1M57 - chains A and B of the 4 polymer chains in the assembly; structure by X-ray diffraction, 3.00 A resolution.

[Chain A]
Molecule: Cytochrome C oxidase
From: Rhodobacter sphaeroides
Notes: EC 1.9.3.1
UniProtKB: P33517 (COX1_RHOSH); numbering as in UniProt (aligned over 1-566)
Chain sequence (566 residues; row label = number of the first residue in the row):
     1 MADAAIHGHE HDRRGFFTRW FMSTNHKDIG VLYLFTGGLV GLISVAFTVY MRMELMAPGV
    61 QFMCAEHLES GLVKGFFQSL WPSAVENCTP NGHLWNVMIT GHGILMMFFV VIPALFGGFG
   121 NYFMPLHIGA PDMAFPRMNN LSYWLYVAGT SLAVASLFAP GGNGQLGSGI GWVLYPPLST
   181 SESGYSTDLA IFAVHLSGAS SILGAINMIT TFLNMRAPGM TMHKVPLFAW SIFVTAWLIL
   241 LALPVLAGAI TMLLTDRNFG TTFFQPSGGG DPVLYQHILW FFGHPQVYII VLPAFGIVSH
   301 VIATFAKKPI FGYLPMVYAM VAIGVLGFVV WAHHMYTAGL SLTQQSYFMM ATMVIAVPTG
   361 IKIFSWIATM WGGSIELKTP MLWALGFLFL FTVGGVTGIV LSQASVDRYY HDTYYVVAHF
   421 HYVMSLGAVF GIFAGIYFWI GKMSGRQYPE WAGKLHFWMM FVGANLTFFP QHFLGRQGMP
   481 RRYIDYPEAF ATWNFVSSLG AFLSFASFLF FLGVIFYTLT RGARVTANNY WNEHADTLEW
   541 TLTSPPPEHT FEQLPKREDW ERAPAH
Disordered / not traced: 1-13, 561-566
Differences from the reference sequence: engineered mutation Q286 (Glu in P33517)
Curated features (UniProtKB/Swiss-Prot):
  - binding site (Fe(II)-heme a): H102, H421
  - binding site (Cu cation): H284, Y288, H333, H334
  - binding site (heme a3): H419
  - cross-link: H284 to Y288 (1'-histidyl-3'-tyrosine (His-Tyr))
Cystine bridges: C64-C88
Ion coordination: Ca2+: E54, A57, P58, G59, Q61; heme a Fe site 1: H102, H421; Cu ion: H284, H333, H334; Mg2+: H411, D412 (shared with E254(B) of chain B); heme a Fe site 2 near H419 (its only coordinating residue here)
Ligand contacts:
  - 1,2-Distearoyl-sn-glycerophosphoethanolamine (3PE), molecule 1: F135, P136, R137, M138, L141, L145, H195, L196, G198, A199, I202, L203, I206, L243, P244, A247
  - 1,2-Distearoyl-sn-glycerophosphoethanolamine (3PE), molecule 2: L213, R216, T221, M222, H223, W230, F233, W237, L241, Y318, V321, G324, V325, F328, V329
  - 1,2-Distearoyl-sn-glycerophosphoethanolamine (3PE), molecule 3: L241, F281, F328, V329, W331, T343, Q344, Y347, F348
  - 1,2-Distearoyl-sn-glycerophosphoethanolamine (3PE), molecule 4: D271, L274, H277, F281, W331, Q344
  - heme a (HEA), molecule 1: L34, G37, G38, V45, T48, M51, R52, W95, I99, T100, H102, G103, M106, M107, V110, G171, W172, Y414, V417, F420, H421, M424, S425, V429, I432, F433, I436, M460, A464, T467, F468, Q471, R481, R482, Y483, A501, S504, F505, F508
  - heme a (HEA), molecule 2: M107, W172, W280, V287, Y288, I290, V291, H333, H334, Y336, T352, I355, A356, T359, G360, I363, F364, F391, T392, G395, V396, G398, I399, L401, S402, D407, H411, D412, V416, H419, F420, V423, M424, R481

[Chain B]
Molecule: Cytochrome C oxidase
From: Rhodobacter sphaeroides
Notes: EC 1.9.3.1
UniProtKB: Q03736 (COX2_RHOSH); residue numbers follow UniProt; this construct covers 26-289
Chain sequence (264 residues; numbered 26 to 289; the number before each row is that of its first residue):
    26 QQQSLEIIGR PQPGGTGFQP SASPVATQIH WLDGFILVII AAITIFVTLL ILYAVWRFHE
    86 KRNKVPARFT HNSPLEIAWT IVPIVILVAI GAFSLPVLFN QQEIPEADVT VKVTGYQWYW
   146 GYEYPDEEIS FESYMIGSPA TGGDNRMSPE VEQQLIEAGY SRDEFLLATD TAMVVPVNKT
   206 VVVQVTGADV IHSWTVPAFG VKQDAVPGRL AQLWFRAERE GIFFGQCSEL CGISHAYMPI
   266 TVKVVSEEAY AAWLEQARGG TYEL
Disordered / not traced: 26-29
Curated features (UniProtKB/Swiss-Prot):
  - binding site (Cu cation): H217, C252, C256, H260
Ion coordination: Cu ion site 1: H217, C252, C256, M263; Cu ion site 2: C252, E254, C256, H260; Mg2+: E254 (shared with H411(A), D412(A) of chain A)
Ligand contacts: heme a (HEA): I68, P108, I111, L112

[Chain A / chain B interface]
Residue-residue contacts (138):
  V60(A) with Y262(B)
  V85(A) with R171(B), hydrogen bond (backbone-side chain)
  E86(A) with R171(B), hydrogen bond (backbone-side chain); M172(B)
  N87(A) with R171(B)
  C88(A) with R171(B), hydrogen bond (backbone-side chain)
  T89(A) with R171(B)
  P90(A) with D169(B); N170(B); R171(B); Y262(B)
  N96(A) with L255(B); G257(B)
  N163(A) with I258(B)
  G169(A) with L255(B)
  I170(A) with L255(B)
  Y175(A) with E254(B)
  P176(A) with I216(B)
  P177(A) with D214(B); V215(B), hydrophobic; I216(B); P232(B), hydrophobic
  L178(A) with V215(B); L255(B); C256(B); G257(B)
  S181(A) with V215(B)
  P266(A) with P232(B); G233(B)
  D271(A) with R234(B), salt bridge
  P272(A) with I216(B), hydrophobic; V231(B), hydrophobic; P232(B)
  V273(A) with R234(B)
  K307(A) with P91(B)
  K308(A) with F94(B), hydrogen bond (side chain-backbone)
  F311(A) with F94(B), hydrophobic; T95(B); H96(B); N97(B); E101(B)
  G312(A) with T95(B), hydrogen bond (backbone-backbone)
  T337(A) with K227(B); Q228(B), hydrogen bond (backbone-side chain); D229(B), hydrogen bond (backbone-backbone)
  A338(A) with D229(B); V231(B)
  G339(A) with Q228(B); R234(B), hydrogen bond (backbone-side chain)
  L342(A) with L123(B), hydrophobic; F124(B), hydrophobic; Q127(B)
  Q345(A) with Q127(B)
  S346(A) with L120(B); L123(B); F124(B)
  M349(A) with L120(B), hydrophobic
  M353(A) with L112(B)
  A356(A) with L112(B), hydrophobic
  V357(A) with I109(B), hydrophobic
  I361(A) with T105(B)
  F364(A) with W104(B), hydrophobic
  I367(A) with V72(B); L75(B), hydrophobic; I76(B), hydrophobic
  M370(A) with I76(B), hydrophobic
  W371(A) with A79(B), hydrophobic; F94(B)
  G372(A) with F83(B); P91(B); A92(B), hydrogen bond (backbone-backbone)
  G373(A) with F83(B); P91(B)
  S374(A) with F83(B); E85(B); N88(B)
  I375(A) with V80(B), hydrophobic; F83(B), hydrogen bond (backbone-backbone); H84(B); E85(B), hydrogen bond (backbone-backbone)
  E376(A) with E85(B)
  L377(A) with V80(B), hydrophobic
  L388(A) with I76(B), hydrophobic
  F389(A) with T73(B)
  T392(A) with V72(B)
  V396(A) with I65(B), hydrophobic; T69(B)
  V400(A) with D58(B)
  Q403(A) with I115(B); S119(B), hydrogen bond
  A404(A) with L123(B), hydrophobic
  S405(A) with L57(B); S119(B); V122(B); L123(B), hydrogen bond (side chain-backbone); Q126(B)
  V406(A) with L57(B), hydrophobic
  R408(A) with Q126(B), hydrogen bond; Q127(B); K227(B)
  Y409(A) with F43(B); Q44(B); P222(B), hydrophobic
  Y410(A) with F43(B); D58(B), hydrogen bond
  H411(A) with K227(B), hydrogen bond (backbone-side chain)
  D412(A) with K227(B); S253(B); E254(B)
  F473(A) with G40(B); T41(B)
  R476(A) with T41(B), hydrogen bond (side chain-backbone); G42(B); F43(B); D58(B), salt bridge
  Q477(A) with P36(B); Q37(B), hydrogen bond (side chain-backbone); G42(B), hydrogen bond (side chain-backbone); F43(B), hydrogen bond (side chain-backbone); Q44(B)
  P480(A) with Q251(B)
  R481(A) with H260(B), hydrogen bond (backbone-side chain)
  R482(A) with L255(B)
  Y483(A) with Q251(B), hydrogen bond; C252(B), hydrogen bond (side chain-backbone); H260(B); A261(B), hydrophobic
  I484(A) with Y262(B)
  E488(A) with D188(B)
  A489(A) with P36(B), hydrophobic; Q37(B); P38(B); G39(B), hydrogen bond (backbone-backbone)
  F490(A) with P36(B), hydrophobic
  T492(A) with G39(B), hydrogen bond (side chain-backbone)
  W493(A) with G39(B), hydrogen bond (side chain-backbone); G40(B), hydrogen bond (side chain-backbone); T41(B)
Also at the interface, not in a pair above, chain A (87 interface residues in all): G92, H93, G171, Q276, P309, I310, P315, M350, I363, S365, A368, L385, D485, P487, H534
Also at the interface, not in a pair above, chain B (79 interface residues in all): R35, I54, I61, Y78, P108, W143, S173, P174, L191, G225

[Overview]
87 residues of chain A and 79 residues of chain B are in contact, with 27 hydrogen bonds and 2 salt bridges.
Among the polar pairs are D271(A)-R234(B), R476(A)-D58(B) and V85(A)-R171(B). One heme a molecule is bound
between chain A and chain B.
Here chain A is Cytochrome C oxidase and chain B is Cytochrome C oxidase, both from Rhodobacter sphaeroides.
Entry 1M57 (Structure of cytochrome c oxidase from Rhodobacter sphaeroides (EQ(I-286) mutant))) was determined
by X-ray diffraction, deposited together with 1M56.
